PDB entry 8OZI | electron microscopy, 3.22 A resolution | chains A and B of the 16 polymer chains in the assembly

[Chain A]
Molecule: TIR domain-containing protein
Organism: Maribacter polysiphoniae
UniProt: A0A316E683 (A0A316E683_9FLAO); numbering as in UniProt (aligned over 1-452)
Amino-acid sequence (452 residues; each row starts with the number of its first residue):
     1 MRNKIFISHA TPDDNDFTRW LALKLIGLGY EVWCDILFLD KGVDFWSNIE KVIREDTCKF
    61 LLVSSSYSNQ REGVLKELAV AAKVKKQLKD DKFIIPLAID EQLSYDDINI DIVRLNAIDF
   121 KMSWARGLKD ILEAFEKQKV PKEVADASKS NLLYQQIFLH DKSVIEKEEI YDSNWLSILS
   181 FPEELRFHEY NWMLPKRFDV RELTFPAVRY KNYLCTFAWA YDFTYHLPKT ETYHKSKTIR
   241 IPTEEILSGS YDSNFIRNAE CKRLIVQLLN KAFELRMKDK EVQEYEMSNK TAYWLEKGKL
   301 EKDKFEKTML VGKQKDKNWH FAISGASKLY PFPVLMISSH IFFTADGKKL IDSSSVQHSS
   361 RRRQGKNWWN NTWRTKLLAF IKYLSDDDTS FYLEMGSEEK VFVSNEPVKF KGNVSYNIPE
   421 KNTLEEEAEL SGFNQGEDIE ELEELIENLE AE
Not modelled in the structure: 419-452
Ligand contacts: NAD (nicotinamide-adenine-dinucleotide): Y105, I108, V113, L115, N116, A117
Reported in the primary citation:
  - binding site for NAD: F45, E77, Y105
  - catalytic residues: E77 (citing earlier work)

[Chain B]
Molecule: Piwi domain-containing protein
Organism: Maribacter polysiphoniae
UniProt: A0A316E3U6 (A0A316E3U6_9FLAO); residues 1-507 here = UniProt positions 1-507
Amino-acid sequence (507 residues; numbered 1 to 507; the number before each row is that of its first residue):
     1 MKELIYIEEP KILFAHGQKC TDARDGLALF GPLNNLYGIK SGVIGTKQGL KIFRDYLDHI
    61 QKPIYNSNSI TRPMFPGFEA VFDCKWESTG ITFKEVTNED IGKFLYNSST HKRTYDLVSL
   121 FIDKIISANK NEDENVDVWF VIVPDEIYKY CRPNSVLPKE MVQTKALMSK SKAKSFRYEP
   181 SLFPDINIEL KEQEKEAETY NYDAQFHDQF KARLLKHTIP TQIFRESTLA WRDFKNAFGL
   241 PIRDFSKIEG HLAWTISTAA FYKAGGKPWK LSDVRNGVCY LGLVYKKVEK SKNPRNACCA
   301 AQMFLDNGDG TVFKGEVGPW YNPKNGQYHL EPKEAKALLS QSLQSYKEQI GEYPKEVFIH
   361 AKTRFNHQEW DAFLEVTPKE TNLVGVTISK TKPLKLYKTE GDYTILRGNA YVVNERSAFL
   421 WTVGYVPKIQ TALSMEVPNP LFIEINKGEA DIKQVLKDIL SLTKLNYNAC IFADGEPVTL
   481 RFADKIGEIL TASTDIKTPP LAFKYYI
Not modelled in the structure: 165-198

[How chain A and chain B interact]
Contacting residue pairs - 91 pairs, chain A then chain B:
  D16(A) - Y65(B)
  D16(A) - S69(B)
  D16(A) - M74(B)
  W20(A) - A28(B)
  W20(A) - A80(B)  hydrophobic
  L23(A) - L29(B)  hydrophobic
  K24(A) - L29(B)  hydrogen bond (side chain-backbone)
  E101(A) - K62(B)  salt bridge
  M122(A) - Q61(B)
  M122(A) - K62(B)
  W124(A) - P63(B)
  W124(A) - Y65(B)
  W124(A) - M74(B)  hydrophobic
  W124(A) - P76(B)  hydrophobic
  A125(A) - E79(B)
  A125(A) - A80(B)
  A147(A) - Q18(B)
  A147(A) - F30(B)
  S148(A) - Q18(B)
  N151(A) - Q18(B)  hydrogen bond
  N151(A) - K19(B)  hydrogen bond (side chain-backbone)
  N151(A) - F30(B)
  Y154(A) - D25(B)  hydrogen bond
  Q155(A) - K11(B)
  K162(A) - I70(B)
  K162(A) - P427(B)
  K162(A) - Q430(B)  hydrogen bond
  V164(A) - Y6(B)
  E169(A) - K398(B)
  I170(A) - T399(B)
  Y171(A) - L396(B)  hydrophobic
  Y171(A) - Y397(B)
  Y171(A) - K398(B)
  Y171(A) - N409(B)
  D172(A) - K395(B)
  D172(A) - L396(B)
  D172(A) - Y397(B)  hydrogen bond (backbone-backbone)
  S173(A) - L394(B)
  S173(A) - K395(B)
  S173(A) - L396(B)
  N174(A) - P393(B)  hydrogen bond (side chain-backbone)
  N174(A) - L394(B)
  N174(A) - K395(B)  hydrogen bond (backbone-backbone)
  W175(A) - P393(B)
  W175(A) - L394(B)
  K328(A) - K392(B)
  Y330(A) - N414(B)
  Y330(A) - S417(B)
  Y330(A) - F442(B)  hydrophobic
  F332(A) - K2(B)
  F332(A) - Y411(B)
  M336(A) - P393(B)
  S339(A) - Y397(B)
  R361(A) - E436(B)  salt bridge
  R362(A) - E436(B)  salt bridge
  W369(A) - M435(B)
  N370(A) - Y397(B)
  N370(A) - K398(B)  hydrogen bond (side chain-backbone)
  N370(A) - G401(B)
  N370(A) - Y403(B)  hydrogen bond (side chain-backbone)
  N370(A) - V437(B)
  N371(A) - G401(B)
  N371(A) - D402(B)
  W373(A) - E436(B)
  R374(A) - Y397(B)
  R374(A) - K398(B)  hydrogen bond (side chain-backbone)
  R374(A) - T399(B)  hydrogen bond (side chain-backbone)
  R374(A) - E400(B)  salt bridge
  L377(A) - Y397(B)  hydrophobic
  V408(A) - K2(B)
  K409(A) - M1(B)
  K409(A) - K2(B)
  F410(A) - M1(B)
  F410(A) - K2(B)
  F410(A) - L4(B)  hydrophobic
  F410(A) - L396(B)  hydrophobic
  F410(A) - Y411(B)
  K411(A) - M1(B)
  K411(A) - K2(B)  hydrogen bond (backbone-backbone)
  K411(A) - E3(B)
  K411(A) - L4(B)  hydrogen bond (backbone-backbone)
  G412(A) - L4(B)
  N413(A) - E3(B)
  N413(A) - L4(B)
  V414(A) - Y6(B)  hydrophobic
  S415(A) - L406(B)
  Y416(A) - K398(B)  hydrogen bond
  Y416(A) - Y403(B)
  Y416(A) - T404(B)  hydrogen bond (side chain-backbone)
  Y416(A) - L406(B)  hydrophobic
  Y416(A) - Y425(B)
Also at the interface, not in a pair above, chain A (53 interface residues in all): F17, R19, K121, S123, L159, S163, P331, K366, I418
Also at the interface, not in a pair above, chain B (53 interface residues in all): H16, C20, T21, V413, F419, K428

[In short]
The chain A/chain B interface involves 53 residues from each chain, with 16 hydrogen bonds and 4 salt bridges.
Polar pairs include E101(A)-K62(B), R361(A)-E436(B) and R362(A)-E436(B). Chain A binds NAD. From the paper:
the catalytic residue E77(A); a binding site for NAD at F45(A), E77(A) and Y105(A).
Chain A is TIR domain-containing protein and chain B is Piwi domain-containing protein, both from Maribacter
polysiphoniae; the structure, cryoEM structure of SPARTA complex pre-NAD cleavage, was determined by electron
microscopy, deposited together with 8OZ6, 8OZC, 8OZD, 8OZE, 8OZF and 8OZG.
